PDB entry 8VGT | electron microscopy, 2.90 A resolution | chains A and B

# Chain A
Protein: Spike protein S1
Organism: Human coronavirus HKU1 (isolate N1)
Notes: fragment: rbd
UniProtKB: Q5MQD0 (SPIKE_CVHN1); residue numbers follow UniProt; this construct covers 320-614
Sequence (338 residues; numbered 288 to 625; the number before each row is that of its first residue):
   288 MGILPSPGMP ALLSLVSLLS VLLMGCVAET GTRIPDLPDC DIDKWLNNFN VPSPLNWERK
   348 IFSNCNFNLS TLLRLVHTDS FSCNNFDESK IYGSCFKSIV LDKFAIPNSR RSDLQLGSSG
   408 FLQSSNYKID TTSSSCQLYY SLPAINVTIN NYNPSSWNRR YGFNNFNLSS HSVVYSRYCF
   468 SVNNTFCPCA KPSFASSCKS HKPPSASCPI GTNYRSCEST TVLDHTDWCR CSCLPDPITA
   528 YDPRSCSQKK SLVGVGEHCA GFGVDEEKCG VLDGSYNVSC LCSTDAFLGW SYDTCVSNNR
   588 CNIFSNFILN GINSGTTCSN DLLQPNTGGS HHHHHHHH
Not modelled in the structure: 288-325, 599-601, 609-625
Construct notes: initiating methionine (288); expression tag (289-319, 615-625)
Curated features (UniProtKB/Swiss-Prot):
  - glycosylation (N-linked (GlcNAc...) asparagine): Asn-355, Asn-433, Asn-454, Asn-470, Asn-564
Disulfides: Cys-327/Cys-352, Cys-370/Cys-423, Cys-382/Cys-605, Cys-466/Cys-546, Cys-474/Cys-495, Cys-476/Cys-567, Cys-485/Cys-516, Cys-504/Cys-518, Cys-520/Cys-533, Cys-556/Cys-569, Cys-582/Cys-588
Covalent attachments: N-acetylglucosamine (NAG) linked to Asn-433, Asn-454, Asn-470
Reported in the primary citation:
  - conformationally variable residues (loop rearrangement): Glu-505 to Arg-517
  - post-translational modification sites: Asn-355 (citing earlier work)

# Chain B
Protein: Transmembrane protease serine 2
Organism: Homo sapiens
Notes: EC 3.4.21.122
UniProtKB: O15393 (TMPS2_HUMAN); numbering as in UniProt; present here: 109-248, 250-492
Sequence (416 residues; numbered 91 to 507; 1 number in that range is skipped by the numbering (no residue carries it; nothing is unmodelled there); the number before each row is that of its first residue):
    91 MKWVTFISLL FLFSSAYSMG SKCSNSGIEC DSSGTCINPS NWCDGVSHCP GGEDENRCVR
   151 LYGPNFILQV YSSQRKSWHP VCQDDWNENY GRAACRDMGY KNNFYSSQGI VDDSGSTSFM
   211 KLNTSAGNVD IYKKLYHSDA CSSKAVVSLR CIACGVNL
   250 NDDDDKIVGG ESALPGAWPW QVSLHVQNVH VCGGSIITPE WIVTAAHCVE KPLNNPWHWT
   310 AFAGILRQSF MFYGAGYQVE KVISHPNYDS KTKNNDIALM KLQKPLTFND LVKPVCLPNP
   370 GMMLQPEQLC WISGWGATEE KGKTSEVLNA AKVLLIETQR CNSRYVYDNL ITPAMICAGF
   430 LQGNVDSCQG DAGGPLVCSK NNIWWLIGDT SWGSGCAKAY RPGVYGNVMV FTDWIYRQMR
   490 ADGDDDDKSG HHHHHHHH
Not modelled in the structure: 91-130, 214-218, 250-255, 492-507
Construct notes: initiating methionine (91); expression tag (92-108, 493-507); engineered mutation Asp-251 (Ser in O15393), Asp-252 (Arg in O15393), Asp-253 (Gln in O15393), Asp-254 (Ser in O15393), Lys-255 (Arg in O15393), Ala-441 (Ser in O15393), Cys-447 (Thr in O15393)
Curated features (UniProtKB/Swiss-Prot):
  - active site (Charge relay system): His-296, Asp-345
  - binding site (Ca(2+)): Asn-131, Asp-134, Val-136, Asp-144, Glu-145
  - glycosylation: Asn-213 (N-linked (GlcNAc...) asparagine)
  - mutagenesis: Arg-316 (R316A: No effect on catalytic activity or HKU1-CoV viral entry), Lys-340 (K340D: No effect on HKU1-CoV viral entry), Thr-341 (T341A/S: No effect on catalytic activity or HKU1-CoV viral entry), Arg-409 (R409A/T: No effect on catalytic activity. Reduces HKU1-CoV viral entry), Ser-412 (S412A/N: No effect on catalytic activity. Reduces HKU1-CoV viral entry), Arg-413 (R413A/K/V: No effect on catalytic activity. Reduces HKU1-CoV viral entry), Tyr-414 (Y414A/S/L/R: No effect on catalytic activity. Almost abolishes S protein-binding and HKU1-CoV viral entry), Val-415 (V415I: No effect on HKU1-CoV viral entry), Tyr-416 (Y416A: No effect on catalytic activity. Almost abolishes HKU1-CoV viral entry), Asp-417 (D417A/N: No effect on catalytic activity. Almost abolishes HKU1-CoV viral entry), Leu-419 (L419R/A/M: No effect on catalytic activity. Abolishes HKU1-CoV viral entry), Leu-430 (L430R: No effect on catalytic activity. Abolishes HKU1-CoV viral entry), 8 further mutagenesis entries in UniProt
Disulfides: Cys-133/Cys-148, Cys-172/Cys-231, Cys-185/Cys-241, Cys-244/Cys-365, Cys-281/Cys-297, Cys-379/Cys-447, Cys-410/Cys-426, Cys-437/Cys-465
Covalent attachments: N-acetylglucosamine (NAG) linked to Asn-213
Reported in the primary citation:
  - catalytic residues: His-296, Asp-345 (citing earlier work)
  - mutagenesis - S441A: abolished catalytic activity
  - mutagenesis - S441A (3 fold), T447C: increased expression

# Chain A / chain B interface
Pairs across the interface (28; chain A residue first):
  His-488(A) with Arg-413(B), hydrogen bond; Asp-417(B), salt bridge
  Glu-505(A) with Arg-470(B), salt bridge
  Thr-507(A) with Arg-470(B)
  Thr-508(A) with Ser-463(B), hydrogen bond (backbone-side chain)
  Val-509(A) with Tyr-416(B), hydrophobic; Leu-419(B), hydrophobic; Trp-461(B), hydrophobic; Ser-463(B)
  Leu-510(A) with Thr-341(B); Trp-461(B), hydrophobic
  His-512(A) with Leu-419(B)
  Trp-515(A) with Asp-417(B); Leu-419(B), hydrophobic
  Arg-517(A) with Tyr-414(B), hydrogen bond (side chain-backbone); Val-415(B), hydrogen bond (side chain-backbone); Tyr-416(B); Tyr-469(B), hydrogen bond (side chain-backbone); Arg-470(B)
  Leu-521(A) with Tyr-414(B), hydrophobic; Tyr-469(B), hydrogen bond (backbone-side chain)
  Pro-522(A) with Tyr-414(B), hydrophobic
  Tyr-528(A) with Arg-409(B); Leu-430(B), hydrophobic; Gln-431(B), hydrogen bond (backbone-side chain); Tyr-469(B), hydrophobic
  Asp-529(A) with Ala-468(B); Tyr-469(B), hydrogen bond (backbone-side chain)
Other interface residues (no listed pair), chain A (15 interface residues in all): Cys-520, Ala-527
Other interface residues (no listed pair), chain B (18 interface residues in all): Lys-340, Lys-342, Ser-412
Interface features reported in the paper:
  - specific contacts: His-488(A)/Asp-417(B) (salt bridge), Glu-505(A)/Arg-470(B) (salt bridge), Val-509(A)/Tyr-416(B) (hydrophobic contact), Val-509(A)/Leu-419(B) (hydrophobic contact), Val-509(A)/Trp-461(B) (hydrophobic contact), Leu-510(A)/Lys-342(B), Leu-510(A)/Trp-461(B), Trp-515(A)/Tyr-416(B) (hydrophobic contact), Trp-515(A)/Asp-417(B) (hydrophobic contact), Trp-515(A)/Leu-419(B) (hydrophobic contact), Arg-517(A)/Tyr-414(B), Arg-517(A)/Val-415(B), Arg-517(A)/Tyr-469(B), Leu-521(A)/Tyr-414(B), Tyr-528(A)/Arg-409(B), Tyr-528(A)/Leu-430(B), Tyr-528(A)/Tyr-469(B), Gln-431(B)/Tyr-528(A) (hydrogen bond), Tyr-469(B)/Leu-521(A) (hydrogen bond), Arg-470(B)/Arg-517(A) (pi stacking)
  - interface residues, chain A: Thr-507(A), Arg-517(A), Cys-520(A), Ala-527(A)
  - hot spots on chain A (mutagenesis) - L510A, W515A: abolished binding to Transmembrane protease serine 2 (chain B)
  - hot spots on chain A (mutagenesis) - V509A, R517A, Y528A: decreased binding to Transmembrane protease serine 2 (chain B)
  - interface residues, chain B: Lys-340(B), Ser-412(B), Leu-430(B), Trp-461(B), Ala-468(B)
  - hot spots on chain B (mutagenesis) - Y414A, Y414L, Y414R, Y414S, L419A, W461A, S463T, S463Y, Y469A, Y469N: decreased binding to Spike protein S1 (chain A)
  - hot spots on chain B (mutagenesis) - S463F: abolished binding to Spike protein S1 (chain A)

# In short
Chain A and chain B form an interface of 15 and 18 residues respectively; the contacts include 8 hydrogen
bonds and 2 salt bridges. Polar pairs include His-488(A)/Asp-417(B), Glu-505(A)/Arg-470(B) and
His-488(A)/Arg-413(B). The paper describes salt bridges between His-488(A) and Asp-417(B) and Glu-505(A) and
Arg-470(B); hydrophobic contacts between Val-509(A) and Tyr-416(B), Val-509(A) and Leu-419(B) and Val-509(A)
and Trp-461(B) among others; contacts between Leu-510(A) and Lys-342(B), Leu-510(A) and Trp-461(B) and
Arg-517(A) and Tyr-414(B) among others. The paper reports catalytic residues His-296(B) and Asp-345(B); Y414A,
Y414L and Y414R of chain B, among others, reduce binding to Spike protein S1 (chain A); 18 substitutions were
tested in all.
Here chain A is Spike protein S1 (Human coronavirus HKU1 (isolate N1)) and chain B is Transmembrane protease
serine 2 (Homo sapiens). Entry 8VGT (Structure of the HKU1 RBD bound to the human TMPRSS2 receptor) was
determined by electron microscopy.
